7T30 - chains D and F of the 10 polymer chains in the assembly; structure by electron microscopy, 3.00 A resolution.

[Chain D]
Name: NiFe hydrogenase large subunit
Source organism: Acetomicrobium mobile
UniProtKB: I4BYB2 (I4BYB2_ACEMN); residue numbers follow UniProt; this construct covers 1-475
Sequence (475 residues; numbered 1 to 475; the number before each row is that of its first residue):
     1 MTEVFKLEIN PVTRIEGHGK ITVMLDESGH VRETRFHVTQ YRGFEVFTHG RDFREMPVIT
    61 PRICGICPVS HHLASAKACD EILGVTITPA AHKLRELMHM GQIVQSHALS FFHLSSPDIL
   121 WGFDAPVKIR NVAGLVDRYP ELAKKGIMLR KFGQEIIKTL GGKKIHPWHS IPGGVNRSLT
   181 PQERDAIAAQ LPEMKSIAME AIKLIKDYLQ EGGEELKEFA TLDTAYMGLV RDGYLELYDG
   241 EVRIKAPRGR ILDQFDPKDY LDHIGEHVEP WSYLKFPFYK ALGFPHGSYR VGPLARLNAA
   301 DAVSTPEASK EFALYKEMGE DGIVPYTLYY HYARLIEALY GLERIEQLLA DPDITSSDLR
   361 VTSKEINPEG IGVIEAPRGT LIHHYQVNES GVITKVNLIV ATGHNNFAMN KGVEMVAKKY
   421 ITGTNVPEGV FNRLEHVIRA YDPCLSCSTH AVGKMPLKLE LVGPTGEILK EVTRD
Disordered / not traced: 1-3, 451-475
Metal / ion sites: nickel (III) ion: C67, C444, C447; carbonmonoxide-(dicyano) iron Fe: C67, C447
Small-molecule neighbours: carbonmonoxide-(dicyano) iron (FCO): C67, S70, H71, A376, P377, R378, L381, V400, A401, T402, C444, C447

[Chain F]
Name: NiFe hydrogenase subunit A
Source organism: Acetomicrobium mobile
UniProtKB: I4BYB4 (I4BYB4_ACEMN); residue numbers follow UniProt; this construct covers 1-692
Sequence (692 residues; each row starts with the number of its first residue):
     1 MKEITLTIDG KVCKGVQGDT ILDVANKNDV YIPTLCYQKG LTPIGACRMC VVQLEGNPKM
    61 LPSCTTPAQD GMVVVTKNEK LKDYRRQILE LLFAGRNHFC MYCSQSGDCE LQRLAIEHEM
   121 DSVRFPYLYE DFEVDATDPN LMMDHNRCVL CQRCIRTCSE IVGAHTLDLE RRGWQAKVIA
   181 DLGKRLRESD TCVNCGACAQ SCPTGTITIR EFAYRGRRSE CDAVVESVCP LCAVGCKIKT
   241 YVRTGSIVRV EGTGVEEPDG GQLCHMGRWW LPESTERERV TVPLIREGAS YREATWEEAL
   301 ALASAEFKKA YDQEKAGAIL SSLCTDEELT LFSALFRNAL KMKHIDTFDG DIIRGFFKGF
   361 MPFREQGVRP FTAAHHILDS DLIITMFADP QKEAPVVASY IRVACLHRNA KLMNLSYGPS
   421 PFPGLVDLDI RLPEGQAVPK ALSNLAEIIG KISLGPSDMA SFGEFEAGAG KALSSYRESI
   481 EESARAMGLD PKIAEEVALM LISARRPIFI IGGRATKSHE LVTAACNLAV ASKAFFEDGL
   541 GVVPLLVSAN SLGARNTVVS ENPWLGRERR DFLYVFSTAM VPEEEEILAA ISATRFVVVQ
   601 TPFKVRPLVN LADILLPAPA WYERSGHFCT IEGERRKLNT IVPPKGEIKS LHYVMDEFAK
   661 KLGVKLERPE VSPCEEIFKS QLRASEARIV TL
Disordered / not traced: 453-478
Metal / ion sites: 2Fe-2S cluster Fe: C36, C64; 4Fe-4S cluster Fe site 1: H98, C100, C103, C109; 4Fe-4S cluster Fe site 2 near C148 (its only coordinating residue here); 4Fe-4S cluster Fe site 3: C192, C195, C198; 4Fe-4S cluster Fe site 4 near C236 (its only coordinating residue here)
Small-molecule neighbours:
  - 2Fe-2S cluster (FES): T34, L35, C36, Y37, G45, A46, C47, R48, C50, P62, C64
  - 4Fe-4S cluster (SF4), molecule 1: F93, H98, F99, C100, C103, Q105, S106, C109, L111, Q112, R147, T204, G205
  - 4Fe-4S cluster (SF4), molecule 2: L141, C158, V162, A164, T166, L167, L186, C192, V193, N194, C195, G196, A197, C198
  - 4Fe-4S cluster (SF4), molecule 3: R147, C148, V149, L150, C151, Q152, R153, C154, V178, S201, C202, P203, T204, T206, I207
  - 4Fe-4S cluster (SF4), molecule 4: C229, L231, C232, V234, G235, C236, L263, C264, M266, G267, P395, V396

[Chain D / chain F interface]
Contacting residue pairs - 30 pairs, chain D then chain F:
  D223(D) with R569(F), salt bridge
  A246(D) with S592(F)
  P247(D) with A593(F), hydrophobic
  R248(D) with R569(F); R595(F)
  R250(D) with I591(F), hydrogen bond (side chain-backbone); S592(F), hydrogen bond (side chain-backbone); V597(F); A612(F); D613(F), salt bridge
  I251(D) with R286(F), hydrogen bond (backbone-side chain); A289(F), hydrophobic; N610(F)
  L252(D) with R286(F); S592(F); N610(F); L611(F), hydrophobic
  D253(D) with R606(F), salt bridge; N610(F)
  Q254(D) with A289(F)
  H263(D) with R606(F)
  Y279(D) with N610(F), hydrogen bond
  K280(D) with E585(F)
  A281(D) with E585(F)
  L282(D) with E585(F); A589(F), hydrophobic
  G283(D) with E585(F), hydrogen bond (backbone-side chain)
  H286(D) with E586(F); A589(F)
  D321(D) with R595(F), salt bridge
Also at the interface, not in a pair above, chain F (21 interface residues in all): G288, D571, L588, T594, F596

[In short]
17 residues of chain D face 21 of chain F across their interface; the contacts include 5 hydrogen bonds and 4
salt bridges. Among the polar pairs are D223(D)-R569(F), R250(D)-D613(F) and D253(D)-R606(F). Chain D binds
carbonmonoxide-(dicyano) iron.
Here chain D is NiFe hydrogenase large subunit and chain F is NiFe hydrogenase subunit A, both from
Acetomicrobium mobile. Entry 7T30 (Structure of electron bifurcating Ni-Fe hydrogenase complex HydABCSL in
FMN/NAD(H) bound state) was determined by electron microscopy (same publication as 7T2R).
